Entry 5AAN (X-ray diffraction, 1.60 A resolution); this record covers chain A.

[Chain A]
Molecule: CG5907-pa, isoform A
From: Drosophila melanogaster
UniProt: Q9VWX8 (Q9VWX8_DROME); residue numbers follow UniProt; this construct covers 1-187
Amino-acid sequence (187 residues; row label = number of the first residue in the row):
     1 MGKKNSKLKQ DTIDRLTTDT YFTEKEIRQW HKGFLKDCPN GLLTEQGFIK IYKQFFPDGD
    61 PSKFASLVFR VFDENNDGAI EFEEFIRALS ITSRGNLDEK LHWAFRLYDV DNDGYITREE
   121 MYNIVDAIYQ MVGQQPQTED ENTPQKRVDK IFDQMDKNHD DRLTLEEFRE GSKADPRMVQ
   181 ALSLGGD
Disordered / not traced: 1-2, 186-187
Differences from the reference sequence: engineered mutation Met178 (Ile in Q9VWX8)
Ion coordination: Ca2+ site 1: Asp73, Asn75, Asp77, Ala79, Glu84; Ca2+ site 2: Asp109, Asp111, Asp113, Tyr115, Glu120; Ca2+ site 3: Asp156, Asn158, Asp160, Arg162, Glu167
Small-molecule neighbours:
  - 2-(2-methoxyethoxy)ethanol (PG0): Val125, Ile128, Tyr129, Ile151, Arg177, Met178, Ala181
  - XOC (N-phenothiazin-10-yl-2-piperidin-1-yl-ethanamide): Trp30, Phe48, Ile51, Tyr52, Phe55, Phe64, Val68, Phe72, Phe85, Leu89, Thr92, Trp103, Leu182
From the paper describing this entry:
  - binding site for XOC: Trp30, Phe48, Ile51, Tyr52, Phe55, Phe64, Val68, Phe72, Phe85, Leu89, Thr92, Trp103, Leu182
  - mutagenesis - T92R (Kd of 6.6 +/- 1.4 uM): increased binding to XOC
  - conformationally variable residues (side-chain flip): Trp30, Ile51, Tyr52, Phe55, Leu89, Ser183, Leu184

[Overview]
Bound to chain A: compound XOC and 2-(2-methoxyethoxy)ethanol. The Ca2+ site 1 is built by Asp73, Asn75,
Asp77, Ala79 and Glu84. Asp109, Asp111, Asp113, Tyr115 and Glu120 coordinate Ca2+ site 2. From the paper: a
binding site for XOC at Trp30, Phe48 and Ile51 among others; T92R increases binding to XOC.
Chain A is CG5907-pa, isoform A (Drosophila melanogaster); the structure, Crystal structure of Drosophila
NCS-1 bound to penothiazine FD44, was determined by X-ray diffraction, deposited together with 5FYX and 5G08.
